Entry 2P8X (electron microscopy, 9.70 A resolution (very low resolution: no residue pairs are listed; an interface is given only as per-side residue counts)); this record covers chains T and S.

[Chain T]
Molecule: Elongation factor 2
From: Saccharomyces cerevisiae
Reference sequence: P32324 (EF2_YEAST); numbering as in UniProt (aligned over 1-842)
Sequence (842 residues; each row starts with the number of its first residue):
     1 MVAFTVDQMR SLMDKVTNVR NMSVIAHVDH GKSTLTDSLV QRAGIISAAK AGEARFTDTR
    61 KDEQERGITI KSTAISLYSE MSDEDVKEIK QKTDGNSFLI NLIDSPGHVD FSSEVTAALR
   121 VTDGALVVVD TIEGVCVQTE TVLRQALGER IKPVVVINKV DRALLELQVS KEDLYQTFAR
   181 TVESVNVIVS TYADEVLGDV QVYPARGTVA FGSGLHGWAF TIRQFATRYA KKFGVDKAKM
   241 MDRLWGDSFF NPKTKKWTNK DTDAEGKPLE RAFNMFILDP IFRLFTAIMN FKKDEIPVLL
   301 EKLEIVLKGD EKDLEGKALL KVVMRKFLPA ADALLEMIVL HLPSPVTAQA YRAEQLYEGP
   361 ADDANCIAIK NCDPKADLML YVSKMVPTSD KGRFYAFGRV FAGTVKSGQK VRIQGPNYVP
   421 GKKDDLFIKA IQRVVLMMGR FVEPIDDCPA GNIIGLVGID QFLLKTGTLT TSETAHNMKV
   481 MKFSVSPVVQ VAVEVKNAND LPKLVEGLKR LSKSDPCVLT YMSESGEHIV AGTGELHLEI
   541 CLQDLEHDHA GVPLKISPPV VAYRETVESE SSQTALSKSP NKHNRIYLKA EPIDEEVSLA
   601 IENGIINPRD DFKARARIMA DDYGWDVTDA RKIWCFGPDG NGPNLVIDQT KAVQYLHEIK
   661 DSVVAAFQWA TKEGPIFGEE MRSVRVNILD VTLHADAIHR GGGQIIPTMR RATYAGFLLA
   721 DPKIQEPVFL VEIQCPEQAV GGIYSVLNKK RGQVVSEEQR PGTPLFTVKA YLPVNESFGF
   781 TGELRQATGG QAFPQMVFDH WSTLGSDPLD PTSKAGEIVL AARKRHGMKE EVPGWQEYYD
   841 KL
Unresolved in the structure: 1-2, 49-66, 725-729, 760-762
Construct notes: modified residue (699)
Modified / non-standard residues: H699 ({3-[4-(2-amino-2-carboxy-ethyl)-1H-imidazol-2-yl]-1-carbamoyl-propyl}-trimethyl-ammonium; DDE)
UniProt features mapped onto this chain:
  - binding site (GTP): A26 to S33, N158 to D161, S213 to L215
  - modified residue: K509 (N6,N6,N6-trimethyllysine), S579 (Phosphoserine), K613 (N6,N6-dimethyllysine), T713 (Phosphothreonine), T763 (Phosphothreonine)
  - cross-link: K841 (Glycyl lysine isopeptide (Lys-Gly) (interchain with G-Cter in ubiquitin))
  - mutagenesis: R180 (R180G: Causes resistance to fusidic acid and reduces sensitivity to sordarin), V187 (V187F: Causes resistance to fusidic acid and reduces sensitivity to sordarin), Q490 (Q490E: Reduces sensitivity to sordarin), Y521 (Y521D/N/S: Reduces sensitivity to fusidic acid and sordarin), S523 (S523F/P: Causes resistance to fusidic acid and sordarin), I529 (I529T: Reduces sensitivity to sordarin), P559 (P559L/R: Causes resistance to fusidic acid and sordarin), A562 (A562P: Reduces sensitivity to fusidic acid and causes resistance to sordarin), P580 (P580H: Causes impaired ribosomal translocation with an increased rate of -1 programmed ribosomal frameshift read-through during translation), H694 (H694A: Abolished ability to promote translation elongation), D696 (D696A: Leads to conditional growth defects, sensitivity to translation inhibitors, and decreased translation), I698 (I698A: Leads to conditional growth defects, sensitivity to translation inhibitors, and decreased translation), 4 further mutagenesis entries in UniProt
Glycans and other covalent adducts: adenosine-5-diphosphoribose (APR) linked to H699
Ligand contacts:
  - adenosine-5-diphosphoribose (APR): H694, D696, I698
  - GMP-PNP (GNP; phosphoaminophosphonic acid-guanylate ester): H27, V28, D29, H30, G31, K32, S33, T34, N158, K159, D161, S213, G214, L215, H216

[Chain S]
Molecule: Elongation factor Tu-B
From: Thermus thermophilus
Notes: fragment: switch 1 loop
Reference sequence: P60339 (EFTU2_THET8); residues 35-69 here correspond to UniProt positions 36-70 (UniProt number = residue number + 1)
Sequence (35 residues; row label = number of the first residue in the row):
    35 TAAENPNVEV KDYGDIDKAP EERARGITIN TAHVE
UniProt features mapped onto this chain:
  - region: G60 to N64 (G2)
Ligand contacts: GMP-PNP (GNP; phosphoaminophosphonic acid-guanylate ester): Y47, I61, T62

[Chain T / chain S interface]
At this resolution (10 A) residue pairs are not listed: 46 residues of chain T and 27 of chain S lie at the interface.

[Overview]
Chain T and chain S form an interface of 46 and 27 residues respectively. GMP-PNP is bound between chain T and
chain S. Covalently linked adenosine-5-diphosphoribose: at H699(T). UniProt lists 15 GTP-binding residues and
16 mutagenesis sites on chain T.
Here chain T is Elongation factor 2 (Saccharomyces cerevisiae) and chain S is Elongation factor Tu-B (Thermus
thermophilus). Entry 2P8X (Fitted structure of ADPR-eEF2 in the 80S:ADPR-eEF2:GDPNP cryo-EM reconstruction)
was determined by electron microscopy together with 2P8W, 2P8Y and 2P8Z from the same study.
